PDB entry 1XP1 | X-ray diffraction, 1.80 A resolution | chain A

[Chain A]
Molecule: Estrogen receptor
Organism: Homo sapiens
Notes: fragment: ligand binding domain
UniProt: P03372 (ESR1_HUMAN); residues 307-554 here = UniProt positions 307-554
Sequence (248 residues; row label = number of the first residue in the row):
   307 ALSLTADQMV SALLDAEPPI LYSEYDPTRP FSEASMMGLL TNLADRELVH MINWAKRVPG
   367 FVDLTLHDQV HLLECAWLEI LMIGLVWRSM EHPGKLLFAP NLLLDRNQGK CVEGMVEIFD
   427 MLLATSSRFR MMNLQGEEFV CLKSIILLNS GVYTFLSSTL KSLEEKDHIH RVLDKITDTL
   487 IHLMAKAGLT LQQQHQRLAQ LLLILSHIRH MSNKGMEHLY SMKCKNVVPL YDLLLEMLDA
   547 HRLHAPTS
Unresolved in the structure: 552-554
Residues lining bound ligands: compound 15 (AIH; (2S,3R)-2-(4-{2-[(3R,4R)-3,4-dimethylpyrrolidin-1-yl]ethoxy}phenyl)-3-(4-hydroxyphenyl)-2,3-dihydro-1,4-benzoxathiin-6- ol): Met-343, Leu-346, Thr-347, Leu-349, Ala-350, Asp-351, Glu-353, Leu-354, Trp-383, Leu-384, Leu-387, Met-388, Leu-391, Arg-394, Phe-404, Met-421, Ile-424, Gly-521, His-524, Leu-525, Cys-530, Lys-531, Leu-536, Leu-539

[Overview]
Ligands of chain A: compound 15.
Chain A is Estrogen receptor (Homo sapiens); the structure, Human estrogen receptor alpha ligand-binding
domain in complex with compound 15, was determined by X-ray diffraction (same publication as 1XP6, 1XP9 and
1XPC).
